Entry 4QTX (X-ray diffraction, 1.97 A resolution); this record covers chains A and E.

[Chain A]
Name: Caspase-3
From: Homo sapiens
Notes: EC 3.4.22.56
Reference sequence: P42574 (CASP3_HUMAN); numbering as in UniProt (aligned over 1-277)
Amino-acid sequence (277 residues; row label = number of the first residue in the row):
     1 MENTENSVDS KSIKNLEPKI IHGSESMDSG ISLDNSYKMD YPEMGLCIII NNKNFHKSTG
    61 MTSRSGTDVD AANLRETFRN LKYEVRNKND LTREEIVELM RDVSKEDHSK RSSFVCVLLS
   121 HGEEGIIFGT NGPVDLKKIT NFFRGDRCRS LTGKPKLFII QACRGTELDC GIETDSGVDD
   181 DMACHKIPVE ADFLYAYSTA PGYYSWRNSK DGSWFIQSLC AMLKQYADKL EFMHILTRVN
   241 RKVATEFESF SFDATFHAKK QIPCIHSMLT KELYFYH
Unresolved in the structure: 1-28, 174-184, 277
Construct notes: engineered mutation His266 (Val in P42574)
Swiss-Prot annotation at these positions:
  - active site: His121, Cys163
  - modified residue: Met1 (N-acetylmethionine), Lys11 (N6-acetyllysine), Ser26 (Phosphoserine), Cys163 (S-nitrosocysteine), Arg207 (Microbial infection: ADP-riboxanated arginine)
  - mutagenesis: Asp9 (D9A: In P3-D3A mutant; abolished cleavage and activation, leading to prevent thiol protease activity; when associated with A-28 and A-175), Asp28 (D28A: In P3-D3A mutant; abolished cleavage and activation, leading to prevent thiol protease activity; when associated with A-9 and A-175), Asp175 (D175A: In P3-D3A mutant; abolished cleavage and activation, leading to prevent thiol protease activity; when associated with A-9 and A-28), Arg207 (R207A: Abolished ADP-riboxanation by C.violaceum CopC)
Reported in the primary citation:
  - mutagenesis - Y195A: unchanged catalytic activity
  - mutagenesis - F55Y (25-fold), T140M: decreased catalytic activity
  - catalytic residues: His121 (citing earlier work)

[Chain E]
Name: Ace-asp-glu-val-asp-chloromethylketone inhibitor
Amino-acid sequence (6 residues; each row starts with the number of its first residue):
     1 XDEVDX
Modified / non-standard residues: ACE (acetyl group) at position 1; 0QE (chloromethane) at position 6

[Interface between chain A and chain E]
Contacting residue pairs (27; chain A residue first):
  Arg64(A) - Asp5(E)  salt bridge
  Ser120(A) - Asp5(E)
  His121(A) - Asp5(E)
  His121(A) - 0QE_6(E)
  Gly122(A) - Asp5(E)  hydrogen bond (backbone-backbone)
  Gln161(A) - Asp5(E)  hydrogen bond
  Ala162(A) - Asp5(E)
  Cys163(A) - Asp5(E)  hydrogen bond (side chain-backbone)
  Cys163(A) - 0QE_6(E)
  Tyr204(A) - Val4(E)  hydrophobic
  Ser205(A) - Val4(E)
  Ser205(A) - Asp5(E)  hydrogen bond (backbone-backbone)
  Trp206(A) - Asp2(E)
  Trp206(A) - Glu3(E)
  Trp206(A) - Val4(E)
  Arg207(A) - ACE_1(E)
  Arg207(A) - Asp2(E)
  Arg207(A) - Glu3(E)  salt bridge
  Arg207(A) - Val4(E)  hydrogen bond (side chain-backbone)
  Arg207(A) - Asp5(E)  salt bridge
  Asn208(A) - ACE_1(E)
  Asn208(A) - Asp2(E)  hydrogen bond
  Ser209(A) - ACE_1(E)
  Trp214(A) - Asp2(E)
  Glu248(A) - Asp2(E)
  Ser249(A) - Asp2(E)
  Phe250(A) - Asp2(E)  hydrogen bond (backbone-side chain)
Other interface residues (no listed pair), chain A (20 interface residues in all): Ser63, Ser65, Phe256

[Summary]
20 residues of chain A and 6 residues of chain E are in contact; the contacts include 7 hydrogen bonds and 3
salt bridges. Polar contacts include Arg64(A)-Asp5(E), Arg207(A)-Glu3(E) and Arg207(A)-Asp5(E). From the
paper: the catalytic residue His121(A); F55Y and T140M of chain A reduce catalytic activity.
Here chain A is Caspase-3 (Homo sapiens) and chain E is Ace-asp-glu-val-asp-chloromethylketone inhibitor.
Entry 4QTX (Caspase-3 Y195A) was determined by X-ray diffraction together with 4QTY, 4QU0, 4QU5, 4QU8, 4QU9,
4QUA and 8 further entries from the same study.
